Entry 2XSA (X-ray diffraction, 2.00 A resolution); this record covers chain A.

[Chain A]
Molecule: Hyaluronoglucosaminidase
Source organism: Oceanicola granulosus
Notes: EC 3.2.1.52
UniProt: Q2CEE3 (Q2CEE3_9RHOB); residue numbers follow UniProt; this construct covers 1-447
Amino-acid sequence (447 residues; each row starts with the number of its first residue):
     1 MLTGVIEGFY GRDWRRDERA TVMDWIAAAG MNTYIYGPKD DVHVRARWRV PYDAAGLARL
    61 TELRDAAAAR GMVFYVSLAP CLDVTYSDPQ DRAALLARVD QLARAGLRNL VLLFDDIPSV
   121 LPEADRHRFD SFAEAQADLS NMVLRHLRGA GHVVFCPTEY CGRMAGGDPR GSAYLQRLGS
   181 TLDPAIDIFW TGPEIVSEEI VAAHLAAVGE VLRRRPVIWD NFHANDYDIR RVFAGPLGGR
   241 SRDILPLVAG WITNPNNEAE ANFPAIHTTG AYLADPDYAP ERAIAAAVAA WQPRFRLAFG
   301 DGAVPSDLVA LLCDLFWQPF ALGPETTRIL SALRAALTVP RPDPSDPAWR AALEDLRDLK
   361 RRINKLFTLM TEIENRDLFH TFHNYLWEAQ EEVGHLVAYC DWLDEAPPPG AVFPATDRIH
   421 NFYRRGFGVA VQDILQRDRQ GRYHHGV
Unresolved in the structure: 417-420
Swiss-Prot annotation at these positions:
  - active site: D116 (Proton donor)
  - binding site (a protein): G8, K39, D115, Y160, W219 to N221, D226, N254

[Summary]
Curated annotation (UniProt) lists active-site residue D116 and 9 protein-binding residues.
Chain A is Hyaluronoglucosaminidase (Oceanicola granulosus); the structure, OgOGA apostructure, was determined
by X-ray diffraction, deposited together with 2XSB.
